Entry 7ZP7 (X-ray diffraction, 1.70 A resolution); this record covers chain A.

# Chain A
Protein: EnT1.3 C
From: synthetic construct
Amino-acid sequence (330 residues; numbered -19 to 310; the number before each row is that of its first residue; numbers below 1 keep their minus sign (Met-19 is residue -19)):
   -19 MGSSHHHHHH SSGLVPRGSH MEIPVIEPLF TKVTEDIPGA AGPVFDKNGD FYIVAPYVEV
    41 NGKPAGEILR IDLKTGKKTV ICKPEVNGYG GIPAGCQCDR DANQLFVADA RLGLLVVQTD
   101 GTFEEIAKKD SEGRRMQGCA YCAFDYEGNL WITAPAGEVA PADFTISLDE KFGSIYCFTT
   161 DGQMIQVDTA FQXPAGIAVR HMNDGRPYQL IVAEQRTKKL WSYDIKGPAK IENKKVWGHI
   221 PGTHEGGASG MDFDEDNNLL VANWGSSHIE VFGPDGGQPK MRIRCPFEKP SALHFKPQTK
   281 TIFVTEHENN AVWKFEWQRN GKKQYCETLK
Disordered / not traced: -19 to 2, 309-310
Modified / non-standard residues: PBF (para-(benzoyl)-phenylalanine) at position 173
Ligand contacts: JRP ((1R,10R,12S)-15-oxa-8-azatetracyclo[8.5.0.01,12.02,7]pentadeca-2(7),3,5-trien-9-one): Gly19, Ala21, Pro36, Tyr37, Ala74, Tyr121, PBF_173, Gln195, Ala228, Ser229, Trp244, Ser271, His287
From the paper describing this entry:
  - binding site for JRP: Tyr121, Gln195, Trp244, His287
  - contacts within the chain: Gln195-Arg196 (hydrogen bond)
  - conformationally variable residues (side-chain flip): Gln195, Arg196

# In short
Bound to chain A: compound JRP. The paper reports a binding site for JRP at Tyr121, Gln195 and Trp244 among
others; conformational variability at Gln195 and Arg196.
Chain A is EnT1.3 C (synthetic construct); the structure, Crystal structure of evolved photoenzyme EnT1.3
(truncated) with bound product, was determined by X-ray diffraction together with 7ZP5 and 7ZP6 from the same
study.
